8ZJG - chains B and C of the 6 polymer chains in the assembly; structure by electron microscopy, 3.18 A resolution.

Chain B:
Molecule: Guanine nucleotide-binding protein G(I)/G(S)/G(T) subunit beta-1
Source organism: Homo sapiens
Reference sequence: P62873 (GBB1_HUMAN); residue numbers follow UniProt; this construct covers 1-340
Amino-acid sequence (340 residues; numbered 1 to 340; the number before each row is that of its first residue):
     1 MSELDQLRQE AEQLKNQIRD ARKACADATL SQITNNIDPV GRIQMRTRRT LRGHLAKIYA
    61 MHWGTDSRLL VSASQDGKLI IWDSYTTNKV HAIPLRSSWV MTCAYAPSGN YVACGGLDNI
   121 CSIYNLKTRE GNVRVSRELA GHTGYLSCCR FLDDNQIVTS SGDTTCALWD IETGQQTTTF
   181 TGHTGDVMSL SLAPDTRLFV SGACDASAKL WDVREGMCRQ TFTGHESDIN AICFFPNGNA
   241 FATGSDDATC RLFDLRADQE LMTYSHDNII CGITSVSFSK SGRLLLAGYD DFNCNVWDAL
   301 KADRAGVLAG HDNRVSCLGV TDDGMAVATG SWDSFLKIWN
Disordered / not traced: 1-3
Swiss-Prot annotation at these positions:
  - modified residue: Ser-2 (N-acetylserine), His-266 (Phosphohistidine)
  - natural variant: Leu-30 (L30F: In MRD42; uncertain significance), Arg-52 (R52G: In MRD42), Gly-64 (G64V: In MRD42), Asp-76 (D76E: In MRD42; D76G: In MRD42), Gly-77 (G77S: In MRD42), Lys-78 (K78R: In MRD42), Ile-80 (I80N: In MRD42; I80T: In MRD42), His-91 (H91R: In MRD42; uncertain significance), Ala-92 (A92T: In MRD42), Pro-94 (P94S: In MRD42), Leu-95 (L95P: In MRD42), Arg-96 (R96L: In MRD42), 5 further natural variant entries in UniProt

Chain C:
Molecule: Guanine nucleotide-binding protein G(i) subunit alpha-1
Source organism: Homo sapiens
Reference sequence: P63096 (GNAI1_HUMAN); numbering as in UniProt (aligned over 4-354)
Amino-acid sequence (351 residues; numbered 4 to 354; the number before each row is that of its first residue):
     4 TLSAEDKAAV ERSKMIDRNL REDGEKAARE VKLLLLGAGE SGKSTIVKQM KIIHEAGYSE
    64 EECKQYKAVV YSNTIQSIIA IIRAMGRLKI DFGDSARADD ARQLFVLAGA AEEGFMTAEL
   124 AGVIKRLWKD SGVQACFNRS REYQLNDSAA YYLNDLDRIA QPNYIPTQQD VLRTRVKTTG
   184 IVETHFTFKD LHFKMFDVGA QRSERKKWIH CFEGVTAIIF CVALSDYDLV LAEDEEMNRM
   244 HESMKLFDSI CNNKWFTDTS IILFLNKKDL FEEKIKKSPL TICYPEYAGS NTYEEAAAYI
   304 QCQFEDLNKR KDTKEIYTHF TCSTDTKNVQ FVFDAVTDVI IKNNLKDCGL F
Disordered / not traced: 54-181
Sequence notes: engineered mutation Ala-203 (Gly in P63096), Ser-326 (Ala in P63096)
Swiss-Prot annotation at these positions:
  - region: Lys-35 to Thr-48 (G1 motif), Asp-173 to Thr-181 (G2 motif), Phe-196 to Gly-202, Gln-204, Arg-205 (G3 motif), Ile-265 to Asp-272 (G4 motif), Thr-324, Cys-325, Thr-327 to Thr-329 (G5 motif)
  - binding site (GTP): Glu-43 to Thr-48, Ser-151, Leu-175 to Thr-181, Asp-200 to Gly-202, Gln-204, Asn-269 to Asp-272
  - binding site (Mg(2+)): Ser-47, Thr-181
  - modified residue: Arg-178 (ADP-ribosylarginine), Gln-204 (Deamidated glutamine), Cys-351 (ADP-ribosylcysteine)
  - natural variant: Gly-40 (G40C: In NEDHISB; G40R: In NEDHISB), Gly-45 (G45D: In NEDHISB), Thr-48 (T48I: In NEDHISB; T48K: In NEDHISB), Gln-52 (Q52P: In NEDHISB), Ser-75 (deletion: In NEDHISB; uncertain significance), Gln-172 (deletion: In NEDHISB), Asp-173 (D173V: In NEDHISB), Glu-186 to Phe-189 (deletion: In NEDHISB; uncertain significance), Cys-224 (C224Y: In NEDHISB), Lys-270 (K270N: In NEDHISB; K270R: In NEDHISB), Asp-272 (D272G: In NEDHISB), Val-332 (V332E: In NEDHISB; uncertain significance)
  - mutagenesis: Gly-42 (G42R: Abolishes switch to an activated conformation and dissociation from beta and gamma subunits upon GTP binding. Abolishes interaction with RGS family members), Glu-116 (E116L: Enhances interaction (inactive GDP-bound) with RGS14), Gln-147 (Q147L: Enhances interaction (inactive GDP-bound) with RGS14), Glu-245 (E245L: Enhances interaction (inactive GDP-bound) with RGS14)

Chain B / chain C interface:
Pairs across the interface - 43 pairs, chain B then chain C:
  Gly-53(B) with Leu-23(C)
  Leu-55(B) with Leu-23(C); Gly-27(C)
  Lys-57(B) with His-213(C), hydrogen bond (side chain-backbone); Glu-216(C), salt bridge
  Tyr-59(B) with His-213(C), hydrogen bond; Cys-214(C)
  Gln-75(B) with Cys-214(C)
  Lys-78(B) with Leu-23(C); Asp-26(C), salt bridge
  Ile-80(B) with Leu-23(C), hydrophobic
  Asn-88(B) with Val-13(C); Ser-16(C)
  Lys-89(B) with Ser-16(C); Ile-19(C); Asp-20(C), salt bridge
  Val-90(B) with Arg-15(C), hydrogen bond (backbone-side chain)
  His-91(B) with Arg-15(C)
  Ala-92(B) with Ile-19(C), hydrophobic; Leu-23(C), hydrophobic
  Trp-99(B) with Ile-184(C); Glu-186(C); Phe-199(C), hydrophobic; Cys-214(C); Phe-215(C), hydrophobic
  Leu-117(B) with Gly-183(C); Ile-184(C); Gln-204(C), hydrogen bond (backbone-side chain); Trp-211(C), hydrophobic
  Asn-119(B) with Thr-182(C), hydrogen bond (side chain-backbone); Gln-204(C), hydrogen bond
  Tyr-145(B) with Gln-204(C); Ser-206(C); Lys-210(C)
  Gly-162(B) with Ser-206(C)
  Asp-186(B) with Ser-206(C), hydrogen bond; Glu-207(C)
  Cys-204(B) with Lys-210(C)
  Asp-228(B) with Lys-209(C), salt bridge; Lys-210(C), salt bridge
  Asp-246(B) with Lys-210(C), salt bridge
  Arg-314(B) with Trp-258(C)
  Trp-332(B) with His-213(C)
Interface residues without a listed pair, chain B (28 interface residues in all): Ser-97, Asp-118, Gly-144, Met-188, Asn-230
Interface residues without a listed pair, chain C (25 interface residues in all): Asp-9

In short:
Chain B and chain C form an interface of 28 and 25 residues respectively; the contacts include 7 hydrogen
bonds and 6 salt bridges. Polar contacts include Lys-57(B)/Glu-216(C), Lys-78(B)/Asp-26(C) and
Lys-89(B)/Asp-20(C).
Chain B is Guanine nucleotide-binding protein G(I)/G(S)/G(T) subunit beta-1 and chain C is Guanine
nucleotide-binding protein G(i) subunit alpha-1, both from Homo sapiens; the structure, Cryo-EM structure of
human CMKLR1-Gi complex bound to chemerin, was determined by electron microscopy.
